PDB entry 6N7X | electron microscopy, 3.60 A resolution | chains G and R of the 16 polymer chains in the assembly

== Chain G ==
Name: 56 kDa U1 small nuclear ribonucleoprotein component
From: Saccharomyces cerevisiae (strain ATCC 204508 / S288c)
UniProtKB: Q03782 (SNU56_YEAST); residue numbers follow UniProt; this construct covers 1-492
Sequence (492 residues; each row starts with the number of its first residue):
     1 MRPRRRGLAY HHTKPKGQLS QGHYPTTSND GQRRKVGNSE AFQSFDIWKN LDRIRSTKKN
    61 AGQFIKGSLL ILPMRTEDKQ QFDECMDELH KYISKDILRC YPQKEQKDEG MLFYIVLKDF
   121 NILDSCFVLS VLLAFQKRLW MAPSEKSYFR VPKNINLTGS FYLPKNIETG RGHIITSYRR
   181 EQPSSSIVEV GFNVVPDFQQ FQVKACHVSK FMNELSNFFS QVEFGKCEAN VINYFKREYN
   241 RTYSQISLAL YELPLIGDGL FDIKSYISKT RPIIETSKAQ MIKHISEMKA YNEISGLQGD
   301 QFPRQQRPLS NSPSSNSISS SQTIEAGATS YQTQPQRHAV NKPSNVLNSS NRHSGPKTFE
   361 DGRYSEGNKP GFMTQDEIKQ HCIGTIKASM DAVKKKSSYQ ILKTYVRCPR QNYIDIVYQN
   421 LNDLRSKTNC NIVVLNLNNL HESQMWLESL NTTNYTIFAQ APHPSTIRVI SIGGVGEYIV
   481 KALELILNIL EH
Disordered / not traced: 1-44, 106-110, 170-184, 294-492

== Chain R ==
Molecule: U1 snRNA
From: Saccharomyces cerevisiae S288c
Sequence (568 nucleotides; each row starts with the number of its first residue):
     1 AUACUUACCU UAAGAUAUCA GAGGAGAUCA AGAAGUCCUA CUGAUCAAAC AUGCGCUUCC
    61 AAUAGUAGAA GGACGUUAAG CAUUUAUCAU UGAACUAUAA UUGUUCAUUG AAGUCAUUGA
   121 UGCAAACUCC UUGGUCACAC ACACAUACGG CGCGGAAGGC GUGUUUGCUG ACGUUUCCAU
   181 UCCCUUGUUU CAAUCAUUGG UUAAUCCCUU GAUUCCUUUG GGGAUUUUUG GGUUAAACUG
   241 AUUUUUGGGG CCCUUUGUUU CUUCUGCCUG GAGAAGUUUG ACACCAAAUU CAAAUUGGUG
   301 UUAGGGGAGC UGGGGCCUUU CAAAAGAGAG CUUUGUAGAG GCAUUCUUUU UGACUACUUU
   361 UCUCUAGCGU GCCAUUUUAG UUUUUGACGG CAGAUUCGAA UGAACUUAAG UUUAUGAUGA
   421 AGGUAUGGCU GUUGAGAUUA UUUGGUCGGG AUUGUAGUUU GAAGAUGUGC UCUUUUGAGC
   481 AGUCUCAACU UUGCUCGUUC CCGUUAUGGG AAAAAUUUUG GAAGGUCUUG GUAGGAACGG
   541 GUGGAUCUUA UAAUUUUUGA UUUAUUUU
Disordered / not traced: 1-10, 26-32, 40, 98-102, 143-148, 176, 203-235, 290-293, 326-515, 566-568

== Chain G / chain R interface ==
Contacting residue pairs - 15 pairs, chain G then chain R:
  Lys-66(G) with A82(R), salt bridge to the phosphate
  Asn-166(G) with A79(R), base contact; U118(R), hydrogen bond to the phosphate
  Ile-167(G) with A79(R), hydrogen bond to the base
  Glu-168(G) with A79(R), sugar contact
  Gly-225(G) with U118(R), phosphate contact
  Lys-226(G) with U83(R), base contact; U84(R), base contact; U85(R), base contact; U117(R), hydrogen bond to the sugar; U118(R), phosphate contact; G119(R), hydrogen bond to the base
  Cys-227(G) with A86(R), base contact
  Glu-228(G) with A86(R), base contact
  Asn-233(G) with C106(R), phosphate contact
Other interface residues (no listed pair), chain G (12 interface residues in all): Arg-99, Tyr-101, Lys-236
Other interface residues (no listed pair), chain R (13 interface residues in all): U105, A107, A120

== Overview ==
The interface between chain G and chain R involves 12 residues on one side and 13 on the other; the contacts
include 4 hydrogen bonds and 1 salt bridge. Polar contacts include Ile-167(G)/A79(R), Lys-226(G)/G119(R) and
Lys-226(G)/U117(R).
Chain G is 56 kDa U1 small nuclear ribonucleoprotein component (Saccharomyces cerevisiae (strain ATCC 204508 /
S288c)) and chain R is U1 snRNA (Saccharomyces cerevisiae S288c); the structure, S. cerevisiae U1 snRNP, was
determined by electron microscopy.
